PDB entry 9J5V | electron microscopy, 2.86 A resolution | chains B and S of the 5 polymer chains in the assembly

== Chain B ==
Molecule: Guanine nucleotide-binding protein G(I)/G(S)/G(T) subunit beta-1
From: Rattus norvegicus
UniProt: P54311 (GBB1_RAT); numbering as in UniProt (aligned over 2-340)
Chain sequence (374 residues; each row starts with the number of its first residue; numbers below 1 keep their minus sign (Gly-3 is residue -3)):
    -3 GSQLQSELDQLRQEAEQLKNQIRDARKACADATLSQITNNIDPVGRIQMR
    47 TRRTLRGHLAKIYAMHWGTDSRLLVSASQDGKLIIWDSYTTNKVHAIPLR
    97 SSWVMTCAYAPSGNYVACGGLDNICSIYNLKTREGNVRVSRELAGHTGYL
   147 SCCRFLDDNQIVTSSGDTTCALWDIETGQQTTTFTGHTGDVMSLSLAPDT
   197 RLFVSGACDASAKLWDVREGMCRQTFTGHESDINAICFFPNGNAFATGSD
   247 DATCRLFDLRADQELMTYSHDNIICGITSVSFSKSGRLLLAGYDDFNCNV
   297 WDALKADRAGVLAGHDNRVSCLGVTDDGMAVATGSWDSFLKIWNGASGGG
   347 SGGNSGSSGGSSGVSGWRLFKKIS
Unresolved in the structure: -3 to 2, 341-370
Sequence notes: expression tag (-3 to 1, 341-370)

== Chain S ==
Molecule: scFv16
From: Mus musculus
Notes: antibody fragment or engineered binder
Chain sequence (260 residues; each row starts with the number of its first residue):
     1 DVQLVESGGGLVQPGGSRKLSCSASGFAFSSFGMHWVRQAPEKGLEWVAY
    51 ISSGSGTIYYADTVKGRFTISRDDPKNTLFLQMTSLRSEDTAMYYCVRSI
   101 YYYGSSPFDFWGQGTTLTVSSGGGGSGGGGSGGGGSDIVMTQATSSVPVT
   151 PGESVSISCRSSKSLLHSNGNTYLYWFLQRPGQSPQLLIYRMSNLASGVP
   201 DRFSGSGSGTAFTLTISRLEAEDVGVYYCMQHLEYPLTFGAGTKLELKAA
   251 AASSEDLYFQ
Unresolved in the structure: 1, 122-135, 248-260

== Interface between chain B and chain S ==
Residue-residue contacts - 11 pairs, chain B then chain S:
  Asp66(B) - Tyr103(S)
  Arg68(B) - Tyr103(S)
  Leu69(B) - Tyr103(S)  hydrophobic
  Asp83(B) - Tyr103(S)
  Val90(B) - Tyr102(S)  hydrophobic
  Arg129(B) - Val2(S)
  Arg129(B) - Ser197(S)  hydrogen bond
  Glu130(B) - Gly26(S)
  Glu130(B) - Phe27(S)
  Glu130(B) - Ala28(S)  hydrogen bond (backbone-backbone)
  Gly131(B) - Phe32(S)
Interface residues without a listed pair, chain B (10 interface residues in all): His91, Asn132
Interface residues without a listed pair, chain S (10 interface residues in all): Arg98, Ile100

== Overview ==
Chain B and chain S each contribute 10 residues to their interface; the contacts include 2 hydrogen bonds.
Among the polar pairs are Arg129(B)-Ser197(S) and Glu130(B)-Ala28(S).
Here chain B is Guanine nucleotide-binding protein G(I)/G(S)/G(T) subunit beta-1 (Rattus norvegicus) and chain
S is scFv16 (Mus musculus). Entry 9J5V (Human Lysophosphatidic Acid Receptor 1-Gi complex bound to CpY) was
determined by electron microscopy.
